PDB entry 8VCY | X-ray diffraction, 2.60 A resolution | chains B and D of the 5 polymer chains in the assembly

== Chain B ==
Name: MHC class II HLA-DQ-beta-1
From: Homo sapiens
UniProtKB: O19707 (O19707_HUMAN); numbering as in UniProt (aligned over 1-192)
Amino-acid sequence (192 residues; each row starts with the number of its first residue):
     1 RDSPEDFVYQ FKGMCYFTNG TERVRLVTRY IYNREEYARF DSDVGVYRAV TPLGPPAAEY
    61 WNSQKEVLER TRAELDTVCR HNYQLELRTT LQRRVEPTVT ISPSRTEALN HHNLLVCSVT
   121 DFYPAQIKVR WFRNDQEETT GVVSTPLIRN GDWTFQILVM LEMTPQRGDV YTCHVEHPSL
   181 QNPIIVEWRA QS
Disordered / not traced: 105-112, 192
Disulfides: C15-C79, C117-C173
Glycans and other covalent adducts: N-acetylglucosamine (NAG) linked to N19

== Chain D ==
Name: T-CELL-RECEPTOR, TCR A2.13 alpha
From: Homo sapiens
Amino-acid sequence (203 residues; numbered 2 to 220; 16 numbers in that range are skipped by the numbering (no residue carries them; nothing is unmodelled there); the number before each row is that of its first residue):
     2 MKTTQ
     8 PPSMDCAEGR AANLPCNHST ISG
    36 NEYVYWYRQI HSQGPQYIIH GLK
    64 NNETN
    74 EMASLIITED RKSSTLILPH ATLRDTAVYY CIVSHNAGNM LTFGGGTRLM VKPHIQNPDP
   134 AVYQLRDSKS SDKSVCLFTD FDSQTNVSQS KDSDVYITDK CVLDMRSMDF KSNSAVAWSN
   194 KSDFACANAF NNSIIPEDTF FPSPESS
Disordered / not traced: 205-220
Disulfides: C23-C104, C149-C199

== Interface between chain B and chain D ==
Pairs across the interface (7):
  A73(B) - Y38(D)
  D76(B) - K58(D)  salt bridge
  T77(B) - N36(D)
  T77(B) - L57(D)
  H81(B) - S29(D)  hydrogen bond
  H81(B) - G30(D)
  H81(B) - N36(D)  hydrogen bond
Interface residues without a listed pair, chain B (5 interface residues in all): R70

== Summary ==
5 residues of chain B and 6 residues of chain D are in contact, with 2 hydrogen bonds and 1 salt bridge. Polar
pairs include D76(B)-K58(D), H81(B)-S29(D) and H81(B)-N36(D). Covalently linked N-acetylglucosamine: at
N19(B).
Chain B is MHC class II HLA-DQ-beta-1 and chain D is T-CELL-RECEPTOR, TCR A2.13 alpha, both from Homo sapiens;
the structure, Human TCR A2.13 in complex with DQ8-InsC8-15NPY, was determined by X-ray diffraction together
with 8VCX, 8VD0, 8VD2, 8VDD and 8VDU from the same study.
